6J0B - chains L and f of the 24 polymer chains in the assembly; structure by electron microscopy, 2.90 A resolution.

Chain L:
Molecule: Pvc2
From: Photorhabdus asymbiotica subsp. asymbiotica (strain ATCC 43949 / 3105-77)
UniProt: B6VNP3 (B6VNP3_PHOAA); residues 1-355 here = UniProt positions 1-355
Chain sequence (355 residues; row label = number of the first residue in the row):
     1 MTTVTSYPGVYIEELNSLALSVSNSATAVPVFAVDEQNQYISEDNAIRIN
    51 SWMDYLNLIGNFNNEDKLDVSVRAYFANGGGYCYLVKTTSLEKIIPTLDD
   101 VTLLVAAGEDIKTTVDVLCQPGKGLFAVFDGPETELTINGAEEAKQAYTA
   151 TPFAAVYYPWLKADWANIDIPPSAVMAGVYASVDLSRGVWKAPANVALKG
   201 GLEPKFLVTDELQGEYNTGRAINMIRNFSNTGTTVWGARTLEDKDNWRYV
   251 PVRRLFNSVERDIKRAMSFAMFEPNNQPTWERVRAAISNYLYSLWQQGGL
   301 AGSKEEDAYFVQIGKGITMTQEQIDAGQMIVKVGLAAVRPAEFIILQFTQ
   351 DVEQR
Unresolved in the structure: 1, 354-355

Chain f:
Molecule: Pvc1
From: Photorhabdus asymbiotica subsp. asymbiotica (strain ATCC 43949 / 3105-77)
UniProt: B6VNP4 (B6VNP4_PHOAA); residues 1-149 here = UniProt positions 1-149
Chain sequence (149 residues; each row starts with the number of its first residue):
     1 MSTSTSQIAVEYPIPVYRFIVSVGDEKIPFNSVSGLDISYDTIEYRDGVG
    51 NWFKMPGQSQSTNITLRKGVFPGKTELFDWINSIQLNQVEKKDITISLTN
   101 DAGTELLMTWNVSNAFPTSLTSPSFDATSNDIAVQEITLMADRVIMQAV
Unresolved in the structure: 1

How chain L and chain f interact:
Pairs across the interface (18):
  Phe269(L) - Asp25(f)
  Gln277(L) - Thr104(f)
  Gln277(L) - Glu105(f)
  Gln277(L) - Leu106(f)  hydrogen bond (side chain-backbone)
  Gln277(L) - Val149(f)
  Pro278(L) - Thr104(f)
  Pro278(L) - Leu106(f)  hydrophobic
  Glu281(L) - Leu106(f)
  Glu281(L) - Val149(f)
  Arg282(L) - Ser22(f)  hydrogen bond
  Arg282(L) - Gly24(f)
  Arg282(L) - Asp25(f)  hydrogen bond (side chain-backbone)
  Arg284(L) - Gln147(f)
  Ala285(L) - Asn111(f)
  Asn289(L) - Asp93(f)
  Asn289(L) - Ser113(f)  hydrogen bond
  Tyr292(L) - Arg143(f)
  Glu305(L) - Arg143(f)  salt bridge
Interface residues without a listed pair, chain L (12 interface residues in all): Ser288, Tyr309
Interface residues without a listed pair, chain f (16 interface residues in all): Glu26, Thr95, Gly103, Thr109

Overview:
The interface between chain L and chain f involves 12 residues on one side and 16 on the other; the contacts
include 4 hydrogen bonds and 1 salt bridge. Polar contacts include Glu305(L)-Arg143(f), Gln277(L)-Leu106(f)
and Arg282(L)-Ser22(f).
Chain L is Pvc2 and chain f is Pvc1, both from Photorhabdus asymbiotica subsp. asymbiotica (strain ATCC 43949
/ 3105-77); the structure, Cryo-EM Structure of an Extracellular Contractile Injection System, PVC sheath-tube
complex in extended state, was determined by electron microscopy, deposited together with 6J0C, 6J0F, 6J0M and
6J0N.
